PDB entry 7RIY | X-ray diffraction, 3.70 A resolution | chains A and H of the 13 polymer chains in the assembly

# Chain A
Molecule: DNA-directed RNA polymerase II subunit RPB1
Source organism: Saccharomyces cerevisiae (strain ATCC 204508 / S288c)
Notes: EC 2.7.7.6
UniProt: P04050 (RPB1_YEAST); residues 1-1733 here = UniProt positions 1-1733
Amino-acid sequence (1733 residues; row label = number of the first residue in the row):
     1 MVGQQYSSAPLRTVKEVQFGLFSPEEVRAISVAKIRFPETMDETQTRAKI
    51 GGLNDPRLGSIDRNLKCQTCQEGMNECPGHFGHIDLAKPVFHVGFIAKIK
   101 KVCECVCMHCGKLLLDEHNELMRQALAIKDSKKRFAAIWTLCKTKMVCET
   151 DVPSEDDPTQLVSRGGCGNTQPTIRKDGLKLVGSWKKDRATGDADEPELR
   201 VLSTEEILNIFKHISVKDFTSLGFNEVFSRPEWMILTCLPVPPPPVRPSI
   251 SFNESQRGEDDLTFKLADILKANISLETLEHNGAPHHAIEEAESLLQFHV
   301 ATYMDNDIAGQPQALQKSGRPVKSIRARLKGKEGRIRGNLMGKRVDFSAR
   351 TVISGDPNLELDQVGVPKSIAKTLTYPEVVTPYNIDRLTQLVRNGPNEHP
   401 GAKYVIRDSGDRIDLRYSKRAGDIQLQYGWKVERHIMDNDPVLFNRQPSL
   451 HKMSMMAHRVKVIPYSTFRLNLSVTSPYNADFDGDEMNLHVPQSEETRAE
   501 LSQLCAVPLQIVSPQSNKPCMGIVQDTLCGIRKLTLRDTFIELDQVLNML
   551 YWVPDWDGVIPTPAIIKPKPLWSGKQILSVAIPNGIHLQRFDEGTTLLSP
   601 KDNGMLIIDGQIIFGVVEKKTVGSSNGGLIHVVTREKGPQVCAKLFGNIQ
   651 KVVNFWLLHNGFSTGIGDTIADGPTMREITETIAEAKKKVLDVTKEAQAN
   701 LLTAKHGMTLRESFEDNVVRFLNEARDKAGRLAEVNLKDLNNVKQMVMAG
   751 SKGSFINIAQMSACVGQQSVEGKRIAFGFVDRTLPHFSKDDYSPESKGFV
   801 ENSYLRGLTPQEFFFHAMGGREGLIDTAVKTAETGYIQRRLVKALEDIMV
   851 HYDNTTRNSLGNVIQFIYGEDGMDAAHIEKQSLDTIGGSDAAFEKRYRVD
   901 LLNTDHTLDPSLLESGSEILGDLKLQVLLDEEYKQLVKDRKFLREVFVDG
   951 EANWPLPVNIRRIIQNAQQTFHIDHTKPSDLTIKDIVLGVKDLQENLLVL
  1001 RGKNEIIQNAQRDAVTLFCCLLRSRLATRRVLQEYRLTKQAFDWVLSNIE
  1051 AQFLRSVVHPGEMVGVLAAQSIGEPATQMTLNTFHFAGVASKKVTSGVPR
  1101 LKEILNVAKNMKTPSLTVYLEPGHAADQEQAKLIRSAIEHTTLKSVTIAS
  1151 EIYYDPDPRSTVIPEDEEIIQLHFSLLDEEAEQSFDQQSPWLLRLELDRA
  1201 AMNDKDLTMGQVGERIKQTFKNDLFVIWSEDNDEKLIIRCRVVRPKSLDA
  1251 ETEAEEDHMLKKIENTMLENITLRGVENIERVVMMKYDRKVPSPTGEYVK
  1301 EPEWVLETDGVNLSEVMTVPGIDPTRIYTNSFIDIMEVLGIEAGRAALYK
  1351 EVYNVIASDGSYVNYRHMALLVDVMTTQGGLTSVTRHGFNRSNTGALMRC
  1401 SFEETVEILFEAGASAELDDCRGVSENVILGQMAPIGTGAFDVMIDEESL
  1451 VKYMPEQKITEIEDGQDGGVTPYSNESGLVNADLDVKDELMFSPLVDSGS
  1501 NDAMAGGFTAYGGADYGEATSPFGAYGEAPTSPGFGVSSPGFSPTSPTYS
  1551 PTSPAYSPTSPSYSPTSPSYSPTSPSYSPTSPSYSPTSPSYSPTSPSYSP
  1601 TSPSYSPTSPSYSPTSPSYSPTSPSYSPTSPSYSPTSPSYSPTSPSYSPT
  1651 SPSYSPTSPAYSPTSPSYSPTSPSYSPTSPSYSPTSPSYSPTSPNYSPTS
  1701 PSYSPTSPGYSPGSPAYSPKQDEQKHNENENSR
Not modelled in the structure: 1-2, 154-160, 187-198, 250-256, 1082-1091, 1177-1187, 1244-1256, 1447-1733
UniProt features mapped onto this chain:
  - region: Pro248 to Asp260 (Lid loop), Asn306 to Lys323 (Rudder loop), Pro810 to Glu822 (Bridging helix)
  - binding site (Zn(2+)): Cys67, Cys70, Cys77, His80, Cys107, Cys110, Cys148, Cys167
  - binding site (Mg(2+)): Asp481, Asp483, Asp485
  - modified residue: Thr1471 (Phosphothreonine)
  - cross-link (Glycyl lysine isopeptide (Lys-Gly)): Lys695 (interchain with G-Cter in ubiquitin), Lys1246 (interchain with G-Cter in ubiquitin), Lys1350 (interchain with G-Cter in ubiquitin)
  - natural variant: Ser1653 to Pro1659 (deletion: In strain: A364A)
  - mutagenesis: Lys1246 (K1246R: Impairs ubiquitination during transcription stress)
Bound ions: Zn2+ site 1: Cys67, Cys70, Cys77, His80; Zn2+ site 2: Cys107, Cys110, Cys167; Mg2+: Asp483, Asp485 (shared with 1 residue of chain R)
Residues lining bound ligands: 5N0 (3-({3-[(3-{[4-({4-[(4-{[4-({(2R)-2-amino-4-[(1-methyl-4-{[1-methyl-4-({1-methyl-4-[(1-methyl-1H-imidazole-2-carbonyl)amino]-1H-imidazole-2-carbonyl}amino)-1H-pyrrole-2-carbonyl]amino}-1H-pyrrole-2-carbonyl)amino]butanoyl}amino)-1-methyl-1H-imidazole-2-carbonyl]amino}-1-methyl-1H-pyrrole-2-carbonyl)amino]-1-methyl-1H-pyrrole-2-carbonyl}amino)-1-methyl-1H-pyrrole-2-carbonyl]amino}propyl)(methyl)amino]propyl}carbamoyl)benzoic acid): Arg1386, His1387, Arg1391

# Chain H
Molecule: DNA-directed RNA polymerases I, II, and III subunit RPABC3
Source organism: Saccharomyces cerevisiae (strain ATCC 204508 / S288c)
UniProt: P20436 (RPAB3_YEAST); residue numbers follow UniProt; this construct covers 1-146
Amino-acid sequence (146 residues; each row starts with the number of its first residue):
     1 MSNTLFDDIFQVSEVDPGRYNKVCRIEAASTTQDQCKLTLDINVELFPVA
    51 AQDSLTVTIASSLNLEDTPANDSSATRSWRPPQAGDRSLADDYDYVMYGT
   101 AYKFEEVSKDLIAVYYSFGGLLMRLEGNYRNLNNLKQENAYLLIRR
Not modelled in the structure: 1, 64-75
UniProt features mapped onto this chain:
  - region: Asp16 to Thr39 (Non-specific ssDNA binding)
  - modified residue: Ser2 (N-acetylserine), Thr68 (Phosphothreonine)

# How chain A and chain H interact
Pairs across the interface - 54 pairs, chain A then chain H:
  Arg537(A) - Tyr20(H)
  Arg537(A) - Val23(H)
  Arg537(A) - Asp41(H)  salt bridge
  Arg537(A) - Gly120(H)  hydrogen bond (side chain-backbone)
  Arg537(A) - Leu121(H)
  Asp538(A) - Tyr20(H)
  Asp538(A) - Asn21(H)  hydrogen bond (side chain-backbone)
  Asp538(A) - Lys22(H)  hydrogen bond (side chain-backbone)
  Asp538(A) - Val23(H)
  Phe540(A) - Asn43(H)
  Val559(A) - Thr76(H)
  Val559(A) - Arg77(H)
  Val559(A) - Ser78(H)
  Ile560(A) - Trp79(H)  hydrophobic
  Thr562(A) - Tyr98(H)
  Pro563(A) - Trp79(H)
  Pro563(A) - Tyr98(H)
  Ala564(A) - Val96(H)
  Ala564(A) - Met97(H)
  Ala564(A) - Tyr98(H)  hydrogen bond (backbone-backbone)
  Ile565(A) - Leu46(H)  hydrophobic
  Ile565(A) - Tyr95(H)
  Ile565(A) - Val96(H)
  Ile566(A) - Val96(H)  hydrogen bond (backbone-backbone)
  Lys567(A) - Leu89(H)
  Lys567(A) - Asp91(H)
  Lys567(A) - Tyr93(H)
  Lys567(A) - Asp94(H)
  Lys567(A) - Tyr95(H)
  Lys567(A) - Val96(H)
  Pro568(A) - Asp94(H)
  Pro570(A) - Trp79(H)  hydrophobic
  Leu571(A) - Leu46(H)  hydrophobic
  Trp572(A) - Trp79(H)  hydrophobic
  Ser573(A) - Gly119(H)  hydrogen bond (side chain-backbone)
  Lys575(A) - Gly119(H)
  Lys575(A) - Gly120(H)
  Leu597(A) - Tyr102(H)  hydrogen bond (backbone-side chain)
  Leu597(A) - Leu122(H)
  Leu598(A) - Arg25(H)  hydrogen bond (backbone-side chain)
  Leu598(A) - Thr39(H)
  Leu598(A) - Leu122(H)
  Ser599(A) - Arg25(H)
  Lys601(A) - Tyr20(H)
  Asp602(A) - Tyr20(H)
  Leu606(A) - Tyr102(H)  hydrophobic
  Ile613(A) - Tyr102(H)  hydrophobic
  Ile613(A) - Ser117(H)
  Ile613(A) - Gly120(H)
  Phe614(A) - Leu122(H)  hydrophobic
  Asp739(A) - Arg19(H)  salt bridge
  Met748(A) - Arg19(H)
  Ile973(A) - Lys136(H)
  Asp974(A) - Lys136(H)  hydrogen bond (backbone-side chain)
Also at the interface, not in a pair above, chain A (32 interface residues in all): Lys569, Pro600, Val616
Also at the interface, not in a pair above, chain H (33 interface residues in all): Tyr115, Phe118, Arg124, Tyr141

# Summary
32 residues of chain A and 33 residues of chain H are in contact; the contacts include 9 hydrogen bonds and 2
salt bridges. Polar pairs include Arg537(A)-Asp41(H), Asp739(A)-Arg19(H) and Arg537(A)-Gly120(H). Ligands of
chain A: compound 5N0.
Here chain A is DNA-directed RNA polymerase II subunit RPB1 and chain H is DNA-directed RNA polymerases I, II,
and III subunit RPABC3, both from Saccharomyces cerevisiae (strain ATCC 204508 / S288c). Entry 7RIY (RNA
polymerase II elongation complex with hairpin polyamide Py-Im 1, scaffold 2 soaked with UTP) was determined by
X-ray diffraction (same publication as 7RIM, 7RIP, 7RIQ, 7RIW and 7RIX).
